PDB entry 7YSF | X-ray diffraction, 2.40 A resolution | chains A and B of the 3 polymer chains in the assembly

== Chain A ==
Molecule: Zinc finger protein 524
From: Homo sapiens
Notes: fragment: Zinc Finger 1-4
Reference sequence: Q96C55 (ZN524_HUMAN); residues 107-237 here = UniProt positions 107-237
Chain sequence (134 residues; numbered 105 to 238; the number before each row is that of its first residue):
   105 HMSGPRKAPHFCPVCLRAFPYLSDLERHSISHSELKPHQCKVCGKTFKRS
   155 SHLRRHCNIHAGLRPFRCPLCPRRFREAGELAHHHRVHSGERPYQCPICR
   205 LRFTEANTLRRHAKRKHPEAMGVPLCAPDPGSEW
Not modelled in the structure: 105-112, 226-238
Sequence notes: expression tag (105-106, 238)
Bound ions: Zn2+ site 1: Cys116, Cys119, His132; Zn2+ site 2: Cys144, Cys147, His160, His164; Zn2+ site 3: Cys172, Cys175, His188, His192; Zn2+ site 4: Cys200, Cys203, His216, His221
Ligand contacts: D-malate (MLT): Gln143, Cys144, Lys145, Val146, Leu157, Cys161, His164
Reported in the primary citation:
  - binding site for the 15-nt DNA strand (chain B): Arg131, Arg153, His156, Arg159
  - binding site for the 15-nt DNA strand: Ser155
  - specificity-determining residues: Arg153, Ser155, His156, Arg159
  - mutagenesis - C144A: abolished localization

== Chain B ==
Molecule: 15-nt DNA strand
Sequence (15 nucleotides; numbered 1 to 15; the number before each row is that of its first residue):
     1 AGGGTTAGGGTTAGG

== How chain A and chain B interact ==
Residue-residue contacts (28):
  Arg131(A) - DT12(B)  hydrogen bond to the base
  Ser135(A) - DG10(B)  phosphate contact
  Ser135(A) - DT11(B)  phosphate contact
  Lys140(A) - DG9(B)  salt bridge to the phosphate
  Lys149(A) - DG8(B)  salt bridge to the phosphate
  Phe151(A) - DG8(B)  phosphate contact
  Phe151(A) - DG9(B)  phosphate contact
  Lys152(A) - DG10(B)  salt bridge to the phosphate
  Arg153(A) - DG10(B)  salt bridge to the phosphate
  Arg153(A) - DT11(B)  base contact
  His156(A) - DG9(B)  base contact
  His156(A) - DG10(B)  hydrogen bond to the base
  Arg159(A) - DG8(B)  hydrogen bond to the base
  Arg159(A) - DG9(B)  hydrogen bond to the base
  Arg159(A) - DG10(B)  base contact
  His160(A) - DG8(B)  salt bridge to the phosphate
  Ile163(A) - DA7(B)  phosphate contact
  Ile163(A) - DG8(B)  phosphate contact
  Arg168(A) - DT6(B)  salt bridge to the phosphate
  Arg177(A) - DT5(B)  salt bridge to the phosphate
  Arg180(A) - DA7(B)  base contact
  Arg180(A) - DG8(B)  hydrogen bond to the base
  Phe207(A) - DG3(B)  phosphate contact
  Thr212(A) - DG3(B)  phosphate contact
  Thr212(A) - DG4(B)  phosphate contact
  Arg215(A) - DG3(B)  base contact
  Arg215(A) - DG4(B)  hydrogen bond to the base
  Lys220(A) - DG2(B)  salt bridge to the phosphate
Also at the interface, not in a pair above, chain A (22 interface residues in all): His132, Ile134, Thr150, His216
Also at the interface, not in a pair above, chain B (12 interface residues in all): DA13

== Overview ==
22 residues of chain A face 12 of chain B across their interface; the contacts include 6 hydrogen bonds and 8
salt bridges. Polar contacts include Arg131(A)-DT12(B), His156(A)-DG10(B) and Arg159(A)-DG8(B). The paper
reports a binding site for the 15-nt DNA strand (chain B) at Arg131(A), Arg153(A) and His156(A) among others;
C144A of chain A abolishes localization.
Chain A is Zinc finger protein 524 (Homo sapiens) and chain B is a 15-nt DNA strand; the structure, Crystal
structure of ZNF524 ZF1-4 in complex with telomeric DNA, was determined by X-ray diffraction.
